7WLD - chains G and K of the 5 polymer chains in the assembly; structure by electron microscopy, 2.53 A resolution.

Chain G:
Protein: Glycosylphosphatidylinositol anchor attachment 1 protein
Source organism: Homo sapiens
Reference sequence: O43292 (GPAA1_HUMAN); residues 2-621 here = UniProt positions 2-621
Sequence (886 residues; each row starts with the number of its first residue; numbers below 1 keep their minus sign (Met-1 is residue -1)):
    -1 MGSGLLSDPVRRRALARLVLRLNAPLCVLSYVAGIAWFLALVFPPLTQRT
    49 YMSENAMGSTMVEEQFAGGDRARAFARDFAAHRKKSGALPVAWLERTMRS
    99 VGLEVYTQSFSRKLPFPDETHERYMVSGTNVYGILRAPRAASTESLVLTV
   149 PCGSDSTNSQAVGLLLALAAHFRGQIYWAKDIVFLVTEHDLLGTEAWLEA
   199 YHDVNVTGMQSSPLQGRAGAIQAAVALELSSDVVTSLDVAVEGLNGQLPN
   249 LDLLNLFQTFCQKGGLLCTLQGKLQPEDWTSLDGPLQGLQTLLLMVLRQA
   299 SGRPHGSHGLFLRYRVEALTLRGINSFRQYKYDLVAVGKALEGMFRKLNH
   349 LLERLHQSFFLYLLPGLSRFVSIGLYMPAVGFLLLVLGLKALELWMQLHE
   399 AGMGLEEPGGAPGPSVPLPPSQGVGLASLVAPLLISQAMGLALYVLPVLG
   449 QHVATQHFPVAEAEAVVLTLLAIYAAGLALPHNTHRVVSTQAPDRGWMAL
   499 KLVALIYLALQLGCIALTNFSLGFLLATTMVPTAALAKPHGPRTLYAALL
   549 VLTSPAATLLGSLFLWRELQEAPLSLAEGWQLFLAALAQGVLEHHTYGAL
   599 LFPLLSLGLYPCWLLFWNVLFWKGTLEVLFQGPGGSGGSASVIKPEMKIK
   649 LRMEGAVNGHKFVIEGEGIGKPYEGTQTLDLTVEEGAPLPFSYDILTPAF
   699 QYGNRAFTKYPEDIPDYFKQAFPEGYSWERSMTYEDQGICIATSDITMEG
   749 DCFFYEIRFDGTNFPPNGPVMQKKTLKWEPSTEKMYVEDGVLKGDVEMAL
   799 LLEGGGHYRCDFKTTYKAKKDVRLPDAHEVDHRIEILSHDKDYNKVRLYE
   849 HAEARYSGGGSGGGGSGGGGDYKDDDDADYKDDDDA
Not modelled in the structure: -1 to 6, 399-424, 485-490, 622-884
Cystine bridges: Cys259-Cys266
Covalent attachments: N-acetylglucosamine (NAG) linked to Asn203
Differences from the reference sequence: initiating methionine (-1); expression tag (0-1, 622-884)
Residues lining bound ligands:
  - Digitonin (AJP): Gln46, Tyr49, Phe357, Phe368, Ser370, Gly372, Leu373, Met375, Pro376, Gly379, Phe380
  - BJR ((4S,7R)-7-[(hexadecanoyloxy)methyl]-4-hydroxy-N,N,N-trimethyl-4,9-dioxo-3,5,8-trioxa-4lambda~5~-phosphahexacosan-1-aminium), molecule 1: Ser356, Phe357, Ser370, Ile371, Gly372, Met375, Leu382, Leu383, Ala507, Leu508, Gly511, Cys512
  - BJR, molecule 2: Gln509, Cys512, Ile513, Thr516, Leu598, Pro601, Leu602, Leu605, Gly606
  - DKB ([(2R)-1-[2-azanylethoxy(oxidanyl)phosphoryl]oxy-3-hexadecanoyloxy-propan-2-yl] octadecanoate): Trp393, Val501, Ile504, Tyr505, Leu508
Curated features (UniProtKB/Swiss-Prot):
  - binding site (a 2-acyl-6-[6-phosphoethanolamine-alpha-D-mannosyl-(1->2)-6-phosphoethanolamine-alpha-D-mannosyl-(1->6)-2-phosphoethanolamine-alpha-D-mannosyl-(1->4)-alpha-D-glucosaminyl]-1-(1-radyl,2-acyl-sn-glycero-3-phospho)-1D-myo-inositol): Tyr49, Ser51, His354, Gln355, Ser356
  - binding site (Mg(2+)): Gln355
  - glycosylation: Asn203 (N-linked (GlcNAc...) asparagine)
  - natural variant: Ser51 (S51L: In GPIBD15), Ala54 (A54N: In GPIBD15; uncertain significance), Trp176 (W176S: In GPIBD15), Leu290 (L290P: In GPIBD15), Leu291 (L291P: In GPIBD15), Ala389 (A389P: In GPIBD15)
  - mutagenesis: Glu52 (E52A: No effect on function in GPI-anchor attachment to protein), Arg137 (R137A: No effect on function in GPI-anchor attachment to protein), Asp153 (D153A: No effect on function in GPI-anchor attachment to protein), Glu186 to His187 (No effect on function in GPI-anchor attachment to protein), Asp188 (D188A: No effect on function in GPI-anchor attachment to protein), Asn203 (N203Q: No effect on function in GPI-anchor attachment to protein), Glu226 (E226A: No effect on function in GPI-anchor attachment to protein), Asp250 (D250A: Decreased function in GPI-anchor attachment to protein), Phe325 (F325A: No effect on function in GPI-anchor attachment to protein), Tyr328 (Y328A: No effect on function in GPI-anchor attachment to protein), Lys329 (K329A: No effect on function in GPI-anchor attachment to protein), Glu351 to Arg352 (No effect on function in GPI-anchor attachment to protein), 2 further mutagenesis entries in UniProt
From the paper describing this entry:
  - binding site for the ligand 05E: His354, Gln355
  - mutagenesis - D153A, E186A, H187A, D188A, E226A, H303A, H354A: unchanged catalytic activity
  - mutagenesis - H354F: decreased catalytic activity
  - disease-associated variants - S51L, W176S, A389P (citing earlier work)

Chain K:
Protein: GPI-anchor transamidase
Source organism: Homo sapiens
Notes: EC 3.-.-.-
Reference sequence: Q92643 (GPI8_HUMAN); numbering as in UniProt (aligned over 2-395)
Sequence (647 residues; row label = number of the first residue in the row; numbers below 1 keep their minus sign (Met-1 is residue -1)):
    -1 MGSAVTDSLSRAATVLATVLLLSFGSVAASHIEDQAEQFFRSGHTNNWAV
    49 LVCTSRFWFNYRHVANTLSVYRSVKRLGIPDSHIVLMLADDMACNPRNPK
    99 PATVFSHKNMELNVYGDDVEVDYRSYEVTVENFLRVLTGRIPPSTPRSKR
   149 LLSDDRSNILIYMTGHGGNGFLKFQDSEEITNIELADAFEQMWQKRRYNE
   199 LLFIIDTCQGASMYERFYSPNIMALASSQVGEDSLSHQPDPAIGVHLMDR
   249 YTFYVLEFLEEINPASQTNMNDLFQVCPKSLCVSTPGHRTDLFQRDPKNV
   299 LITDFFGSVRKVEITTETIKLQQDSEIMESSYKEDQMDEKLMEPLKYAEQ
   349 LPVAQIIHQKPKLKDWHPPGGFILGLWALIIMVFFKTYGIKHMKFIFGTL
   399 EVLFQGPGGSGGSASVIKPEMKIKLRMEGAVNGHKFVIEGEGIGKPYEGT
   449 QTLDLTVEEGAPLPFSYDILTPAFQYGNRAFTKYPEDIPDYFKQAFPEGY
   499 SWERSMTYEDQGICIATSDITMEGDCFFYEIRFDGTNFPPNGPVMQKKTL
   549 KWEPSTEKMYVEDGVLKGDVEMALLLEGGGHYRCDFKTTYKAKKDVRLPD
   599 AHEVDHRIEILSHDKDYNKVRLYEHAEARYSGGGSGGGYPYDVPDYA
Not modelled in the structure: -1 to 38, 322-339, 388-645
Differences from the reference sequence: initiating methionine (-1); expression tag (0-1, 396-645)
Bound ions: Ca2+: Asp79, Ile82, Asp120
Residues lining bound ligands: phosphatidyl serine (P5S; O-[(R)-{[(2R)-2,3-bis(octadecanoyloxy)propyl]oxy}(hydroxy)phosphoryl]-L-serine): Ile378, Val381, Phe382, Thr385, Tyr386
Curated features (UniProtKB/Swiss-Prot):
  - region: Asp231 to Gln236 (Autoinhibitory loop)
  - active site: His164 (Proton donor), Cys206 (Nucleophile)
  - binding site (Ca(2+)): Asp79, Ile82, Glu118, Asp120
  - binding site (a protein): Cys206, Ser232, Ser234
  - natural variant: Gln33 to Phe395 (deletion: In NEDHCAS), Ser53 (S53F: In NEDHCAS), Leu86 (L86P: In NEDHCAS; uncertain significance), Ala87 (A87V: In NEDHCAS), Asp88 (D88N: In NEDHCAS), Tyr160 (Y160S: In NEDHCAS), Ala184 (A184V: In NEDHCAS; uncertain significance), Met246 (M246K: In NEDHCAS; uncertain significance), Cys275 (C275R: In NEDHCAS)
  - mutagenesis: Arg54 (R54A: No effect on function in GPI-anchor attachment to protein), Asn58 (N58A: Decreased function in GPI-anchor attachment to protein. Substantially decreases GPI-anchor transamidase activity), Arg60 (R60A: Decreased function in GPI-anchor attachment to protein. Reduces by 25% the GPI-anchor transamidase activity; R60E: Reduces by 90% the GPI-anchor transamidase activity ...), His61 (H61A: Decreased function in GPI-anchor attachment to protein), Arg74 (R74A: No effect on function in GPI-anchor attachment to protein), Asp79 (D79A: No effect on function in GPI-anchor attachment to protein), Cys92 (C92A: Decreased function in GPI-anchor attachment to protein. Decreases GPI-anchor transamidase activity by approximately 40%; C92S: Decreased function in GPI-anchor attachment to protein), Glu118 (E118A: No effect on function in GPI-anchor attachment to protein), Asp120 (D120N: Does not affect GPI-anchor transamidase activity), Glu125 (E125A: No effect on function in GPI-anchor attachment to protein), Glu129 (E129A: No effect on function in GPI-anchor attachment to protein), Tyr160 (Y160A: No effect on function in GPI-anchor attachment to protein), 14 further mutagenesis entries in UniProt
From the paper describing this entry:
  - mutagenesis - H164A, C206S: abolished catalytic activity
  - catalytic residues: His164, Cys206 (proposed by the authors, not directly observed)
  - catalytic residues: Gly165
  - mutagenesis - R60A, R60E, R60K, R60L, C92A (61.0 +/- 6.3%), G165A, T179A, D204K, Q207E, Q207K, D247K: decreased catalytic activity
  - mutagenesis - H61A, H61D, D204N, D247N: unchanged catalytic activity
  - disease-associated variants - S53F, L86P, A87V, D88N, Y160S, A184V, M246K, C275R (citing earlier work)

Interface between chain G and chain K:
Residue-residue contacts - 23 pairs, chain G then chain K:
  Asn53(G) - Phe57(K)
  Ala54(G) - Phe57(K)  hydrophobic
  Ser57(G) - His235(K)  hydrogen bond (backbone-side chain)
  Thr58(G) - Gly242(K)
  Met59(G) - Pro237(K)
  Met59(G) - Asp238(K)
  Met59(G) - Pro239(K)  hydrophobic
  Met59(G) - Gly242(K)  hydrogen bond (backbone-backbone)
  Glu61(G) - Pro239(K)
  Arg137(G) - Cys92(K)
  Arg137(G) - Asn93(K)  hydrogen bond (side chain-backbone)
  Arg137(G) - Pro99(K)
  Ile174(G) - Pro94(K)
  Ile174(G) - Pro97(K)
  Tyr175(G) - Pro94(K)
  Tyr175(G) - Arg95(K)
  Asn347(G) - Arg95(K)  hydrogen bond (backbone-side chain)
  His348(G) - Arg95(K)  hydrogen bond (backbone-side chain)
  Leu349(G) - Arg95(K)  hydrogen bond (backbone-side chain)
  Leu350(G) - Phe55(K)  hydrophobic
  Leu350(G) - Trp56(K)
  Leu350(G) - Arg95(K)
  Glu351(G) - Phe55(K)
Other interface residues (no listed pair), chain G (18 interface residues in all): Gly56, Trp176, Ala177, Lys178
Other interface residues (no listed pair), chain K (17 interface residues in all): Asn96, Ala240, Val243

In short:
The interface between chain G and chain K involves 18 residues on one side and 17 on the other, with 6
hydrogen bonds. Polar contacts include Ser57(G)-His235(K), Arg137(G)-Asn93(K) and Asn347(G)-Arg95(K). From the
paper: catalytic residues His164(K), Cys206(K) and Gly165(K); R60A, R60E and R60K of chain K, among others,
reduce catalytic activity; 25 substitutions were tested in all.
Here chain G is Glycosylphosphatidylinositol anchor attachment 1 protein and chain K is GPI-anchor
transamidase, both from Homo sapiens. Entry 7WLD (Cryo-EM structure of the human glycosylphosphatidylinositol
transamidase complex at 2.53 Angstrom resolution) was determined by electron microscopy.
